Entry 7BE2 (X-ray diffraction, 1.65 A resolution); this record covers chain AAA.

== Chain AAA ==
Name: Lysozyme
Source organism: Gallus gallus
Notes: EC 3.2.1.17
Reference sequence: P00698 (LYSC_CHICK); residues 1-129 here correspond to UniProt positions 19-147 (UniProt number = residue number + 18)
Chain sequence (129 residues; each row starts with the number of its first residue):
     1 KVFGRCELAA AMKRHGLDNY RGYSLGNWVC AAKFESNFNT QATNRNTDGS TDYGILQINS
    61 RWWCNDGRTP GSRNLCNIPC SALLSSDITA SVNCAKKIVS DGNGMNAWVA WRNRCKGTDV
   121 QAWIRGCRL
Cystine bridges: Cys6-Cys127, Cys30-Cys115, Cys64-Cys80, Cys76-Cys94
Bound ions: Rh ion site 1: Lys13, Leu129; Rh ion site 2: Arg14, His15; Rh ion site 3: Lys33 (together with acetate ion); Na+: Ser60, Cys64, Ser72, Arg73; Rh ion site 4 near Asn93 (its only coordinating residue here); Rh ion site 5 near Asp101 (its only coordinating residue here)
UniProt features mapped onto this chain:
  - active site: Glu35, Asp52
  - binding site (substrate): Asp101
Reported in the primary citation:
  - Rh ion coordination: Lys13, Arg14, His15, Lys33, Asn93, Lys96, Asp101, Leu129

== Summary ==
Lys13 and Leu129 form the Rh ion site 1. Arg14 and His15 form the Rh ion site 2. Curated annotation (UniProt)
lists active-site residues Glu35 and Asp52 and substrate-binding residue Asp101. The paper reports Rh ion
coordination by Lys13, Arg14 and His15 among others.
Chain AAA is Lysozyme (Gallus gallus); the structure, X-ray structure of Hen Egg White Lysozyme with dirhodium
tetraacetate (6), was determined by X-ray diffraction together with 7BDZ, 7BE0, 7BE1, 7BEB and 7BEC from the
same study.
